5ORG - chains A and B; structure by X-ray diffraction, 1.99 A resolution.

# Chain A (and B)
Protein: Octopine-binding periplasmic protein
From: Agrobacterium tumefaciens str. B6
Notes: chain B of this document is another copy of the same molecule, construct and numbering; everything in this record applies to it too
Reference sequence: P0A4F8 (OCCT_RHIRD); residue numbers follow UniProt; this construct covers 21-276
Sequence (263 residues; numbered 20 to 282; the number before each row is that of its first residue):
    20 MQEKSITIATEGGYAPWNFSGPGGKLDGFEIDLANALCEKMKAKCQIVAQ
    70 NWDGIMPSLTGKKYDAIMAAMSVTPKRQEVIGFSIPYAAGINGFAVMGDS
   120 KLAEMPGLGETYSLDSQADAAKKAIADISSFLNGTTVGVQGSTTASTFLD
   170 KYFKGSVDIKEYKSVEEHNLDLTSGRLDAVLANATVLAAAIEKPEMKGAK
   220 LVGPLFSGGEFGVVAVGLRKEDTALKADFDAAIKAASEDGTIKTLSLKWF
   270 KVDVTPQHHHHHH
Disordered / not traced: 277-282 (chain B: 20-22, 276-282)
Sequence notes: initiating methionine (20); expression tag (277-282)
Ion coordination: Na+ site 1: E30, G32; Na+ site 2: G109, G231; Na+ site 3 near T163 (its only coordinating residue here); Na+ site 4: R238, D241; Na+ site 5 near D241 (its only coordinating residue here)
Small-molecule neighbours: octopine (6DB): E30, Y33, N37, W71, A88, A89, M90, S91, R96, G109, I110, N111, Q159, S161, T162, T163, N202, F230, V233
What the authors report for this chain:
  - binding site for octopine: E30, Y33, W71, A88, A89, S91, R96, N111, Q159, T163, N202
  - specificity-determining residues: S91 (proposed by the authors, not directly observed)
  - conformationally variable residues (domain motion): T163
  - mutagenesis - S91G (7,000-fold): decreased binding to octopine
  - mutagenesis - N202D: unchanged binding to octopine
  - mutagenesis - N202D: unchanged binding to arginine
  - mutagenesis - S91G: abolished binding to arginine, lysine or ornithine

# Interface between chain A and chain B
Residue-residue contacts (31):
  E30(A) - P213(B)
  G31(A) - E214(B)
  G32(A) - E214(B)
  F38(A) - P41(B)  hydrophobic
  S39(A) - K212(B)  hydrogen bond
  S39(A) - P213(B)
  G40(A) - K212(B)  hydrogen bond (backbone-side chain)
  P41(A) - A34(B)  hydrophobic
  P41(A) - F38(B)  hydrophobic
  P41(A) - A208(B)
  P41(A) - K212(B)
  G42(A) - E211(B)
  G43(A) - E211(B)
  G43(A) - K212(B)
  L45(A) - P213(B)  hydrophobic
  A68(A) - P213(B)  hydrophobic
  E185(A) - E185(B)
  E185(A) - L189(B)
  E185(A) - E214(B)
  L189(A) - E185(B)
  L189(A) - E186(B)
  L189(A) - L189(B)  hydrophobic
  A208(A) - P41(B)
  E211(A) - G42(B)
  E211(A) - G43(B)
  K212(A) - S39(B)  hydrogen bond (side chain-backbone)
  K212(A) - G40(B)  hydrogen bond (side chain-backbone)
  P213(A) - E30(B)
  P213(A) - S39(B)
  P213(A) - A68(B)  hydrophobic
  P213(A) - N70(B)
Also at the interface, not in a pair above, chain A (21 interface residues in all): A34, E186, E214, W268
Also at the interface, not in a pair above, chain B (21 interface residues in all): G31, L45, A209

# Overview
Chain A and chain B each contribute 21 residues to their interface, with 4 hydrogen bonds. Polar pairs include
S39(A)-K212(B) and G40(A)-K212(B). Ligands of chain A: octopine. From the paper: a binding site for octopine
at E30(A), Y33(A) and W71(A) among others; S91G of chain A reduces binding to octopine.
Chain A and chain B are both Octopine-binding periplasmic protein (Agrobacterium tumefaciens str. B6); the
structure, Structure of the periplasmic binding protein (PBP) OccJ from A. tumefaciens B6 in complex with
octopine, was determined by X-ray diffraction, deposited together with 5ORE, 5OT8, 5OT9, 5OTA and 5OTC.
